PDB entry 1FJ6 | X-ray diffraction, 2.50 A resolution | chain A

# Chain A
Protein: Fructose-1,6-bisphosphatase
Source organism: Sus scrofa
Notes: EC 3.1.3.11
Reference sequence: P00636 (F16P_PIG); residue numbers follow UniProt; this construct covers 1-337
Chain sequence (337 residues; numbered 1 to 337; the number before each row is that of its first residue):
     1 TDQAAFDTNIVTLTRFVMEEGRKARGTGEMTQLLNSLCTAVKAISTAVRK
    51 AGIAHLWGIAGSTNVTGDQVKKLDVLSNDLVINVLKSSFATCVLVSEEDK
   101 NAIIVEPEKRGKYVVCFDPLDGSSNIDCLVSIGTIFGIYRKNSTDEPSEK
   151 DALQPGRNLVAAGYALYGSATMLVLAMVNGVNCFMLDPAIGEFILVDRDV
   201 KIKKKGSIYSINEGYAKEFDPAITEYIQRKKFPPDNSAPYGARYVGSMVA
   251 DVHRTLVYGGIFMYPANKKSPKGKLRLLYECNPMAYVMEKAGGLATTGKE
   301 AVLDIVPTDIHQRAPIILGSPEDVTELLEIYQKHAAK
Not modelled in the structure: 1-7, 336-337
Sequence notes: engineered mutation Trp-57 (Tyr in P00636)
Metal / ion sites: Zn2+ site 1: Asp-68, Glu-97 (together with phosphate ion); Zn2+ site 2: Glu-97, Asp-118, Leu-120 (together with phosphate ion); Zn2+ site 3: Asp-118, Asp-121, Glu-280 (together with phosphate ion)
Small-molecule neighbours: 6-O-phosphono-beta-D-fructofuranose (F6P): Asp-68, Asp-121, Gly-122, Ser-123, Asn-212, Tyr-215, Arg-243, Tyr-244, Gly-246, Ser-247, Met-248, Phe-262, Tyr-264, Lys-274, Leu-275, Arg-276, Glu-280
Curated features (UniProtKB/Swiss-Prot):
  - binding site (Mg(2+)): Glu-98
From the paper describing this entry:
  - contacts within the chain: Ala-51/Trp-57, Gly-52/Trp-57, Trp-57/Leu-129, Trp-57/Asp-127
  - self-association interface (contacts with another copy of this molecule); pairs are residue here / residue on that copy: Trp-57/Val-196, Trp-57/Met-172, Trp-57/Met-185
  - mutagenesis - Y57W: unchanged catalytic activity
  - mutagenesis - Y57W: decreased binding to AMP
  - interface residues: Trp-57

# Summary
Ligands of chain A: 6-O-phosphono-beta-D-fructofuranose. Asp-68 and Glu-97 coordinate Zn2+ site 1. Glu-97,
Asp-118 and Leu-120 coordinate Zn2+ site 2. Curated annotation (UniProt) lists Mg2+-binding residue Glu-98.
The paper reports that Y57W reduces binding to AMP; the interface residue Trp-57.
Chain A is Fructose-1,6-bisphosphatase (Sus scrofa); the structure, Fructose-1,6-bisphosphatase (mutant Y57W)
product/Zn complex (R-state), was determined by X-ray diffraction together with 1FJ9 from the same study.
